9GGI - chains B and C of the 4 polymer chains in the assembly; structure by X-ray diffraction, 1.55 A resolution.

Chain B (and C):
Molecule: Argininosuccinate lyase, chloroplastic
From: Arabidopsis thaliana
Notes: EC 4.3.2.1; chain C of this document is another copy of the same molecule, construct and numbering; everything in this record applies to it too
UniProt: Q9LEU8 (ARLY_ARATH); residues 56-517 here = UniProt positions 56-517
Chain sequence (465 residues; row label = number of the first residue in the row):
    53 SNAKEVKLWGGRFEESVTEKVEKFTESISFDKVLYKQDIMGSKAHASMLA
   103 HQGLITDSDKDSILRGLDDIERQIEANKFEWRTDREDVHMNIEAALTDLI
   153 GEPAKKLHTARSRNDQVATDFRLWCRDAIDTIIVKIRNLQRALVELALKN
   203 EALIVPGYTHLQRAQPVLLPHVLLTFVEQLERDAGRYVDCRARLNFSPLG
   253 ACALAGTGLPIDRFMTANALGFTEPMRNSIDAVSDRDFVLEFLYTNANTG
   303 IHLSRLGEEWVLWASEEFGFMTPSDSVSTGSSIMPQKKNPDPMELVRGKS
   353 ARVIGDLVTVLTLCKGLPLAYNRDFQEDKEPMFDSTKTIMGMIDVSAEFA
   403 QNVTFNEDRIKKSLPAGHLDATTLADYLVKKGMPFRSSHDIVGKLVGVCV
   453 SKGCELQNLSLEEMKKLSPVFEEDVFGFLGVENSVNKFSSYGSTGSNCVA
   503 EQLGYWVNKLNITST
Not modelled in the structure: 53-62, 516-517 (chain C: 53-67, 516-517)
Construct notes: expression tag (53-55)
Swiss-Prot annotation at these positions:
  - active site: H212 (Proton acceptor), S333 (Proton donor)
  - binding site (2-(N(omega)-L-arginino)succinate): S79, N166, T211, N341, Y373, Q378, K381
  - site: E346 (Increases basicity of active site His)

Interface between chain B and chain C:
Contacting residue pairs (75):
  V69(B) - S328(C)
  V69(B) - V329(C)  hydrophobic
  V69(B) - E400(C)
  V69(B) - N404(C)
  T70(B) - S328(C)
  K72(B) - E400(C)  salt bridge
  V73(B) - S328(C)
  V73(B) - V329(C)  hydrophobic
  V73(B) - P344(C)  hydrophobic
  F76(B) - P344(C)
  F76(B) - L347(C)
  F76(B) - V348(C)  hydrophobic
  F76(B) - K351(C)
  F76(B) - G393(C)
  F76(B) - M394(C)
  F76(B) - V397(C)  hydrophobic
  T77(B) - L347(C)
  S328(B) - V69(C)
  S328(B) - T70(C)
  S328(B) - V73(C)
  V329(B) - V69(C)  hydrophobic
  D343(B) - R375(C)  salt bridge
  P344(B) - V73(C)  hydrophobic
  P344(B) - F76(C)
  E346(B) - N374(C)
  E346(B) - R375(C)  hydrogen bond (side chain-backbone)
  E346(B) - D376(C)
  L347(B) - F76(C)
  L347(B) - T77(C)
  L347(B) - R375(C)
  L347(B) - Q378(C)
  L347(B) - E379(C)
  V348(B) - F76(C)  hydrophobic
  R349(B) - L369(C)
  R349(B) - D376(C)  salt bridge
  G350(B) - L365(C)
  G350(B) - D376(C)  hydrogen bond (backbone-side chain)
  K351(B) - F76(C)
  K351(B) - E379(C)  salt bridge
  A353(B) - T361(C)
  A353(B) - T364(C)
  A353(B) - L365(C)
  R354(B) - T361(C)
  R354(B) - E379(C)  salt bridge
  R354(B) - E382(C)  salt bridge
  I356(B) - T364(C)
  G357(B) - G357(C)
  G357(B) - T361(C)
  T361(B) - A353(C)
  T361(B) - R354(C)
  T361(B) - G357(C)
  T364(B) - A353(C)
  T364(B) - I356(C)
  L365(B) - G350(C)
  L365(B) - A353(C)
  L369(B) - R349(C)
  N374(B) - E346(C)
  R375(B) - D343(C)  salt bridge
  R375(B) - E346(C)  hydrogen bond (backbone-side chain)
  R375(B) - L347(C)
  D376(B) - E346(C)
  D376(B) - R349(C)  salt bridge
  D376(B) - G350(C)  hydrogen bond (side chain-backbone)
  Q378(B) - L347(C)
  E379(B) - L347(C)
  E379(B) - K351(C)  salt bridge
  E379(B) - R354(C)  salt bridge
  E382(B) - R354(C)  salt bridge
  G393(B) - F76(C)
  M394(B) - F76(C)
  D396(B) - K72(C)
  V397(B) - F76(C)  hydrophobic
  E400(B) - V69(C)
  E400(B) - K72(C)
  N404(B) - V69(C)
Interface residues without a listed pair, chain B (37 interface residues in all): V360
Interface residues without a listed pair, chain C (37 interface residues in all): T331, V360

In short:
The chain B/chain C interface involves 37 residues from each chain; the contacts include 4 hydrogen bonds and
11 salt bridges. Polar contacts include K72(B)-E400(C), D343(B)-R375(C) and R349(B)-D376(C). UniProt lists
active-site residues H212(B) and S333(B) and 7 residues binding 2-(N(omega)-L-arginino)succinate on chain B.
Both chains are Argininosuccinate lyase, chloroplastic (Arabidopsis thaliana). Entry 9GGI (Crystal structure
of argininosuccinate lyase from Arabidopsis thaliana (AtASL)) was determined by X-ray diffraction, deposited
together with 9GGJ.
